Entry 7X74 (electron microscopy, 3.70 A resolution); this record covers chains G and O of the 13 polymer chains in the assembly.

Chain G:
Molecule: Putative metal uptake regulation protein
Source organism: Streptomyces coelicolor A3(2)
UniProt: Q9L2H5 (Q9L2H5_STRCO); numbering as in UniProt (aligned over 1-139)
Chain sequence (159 residues; each row starts with the number of its first residue; numbers below 1 keep their minus sign (Met-19 is residue -19)):
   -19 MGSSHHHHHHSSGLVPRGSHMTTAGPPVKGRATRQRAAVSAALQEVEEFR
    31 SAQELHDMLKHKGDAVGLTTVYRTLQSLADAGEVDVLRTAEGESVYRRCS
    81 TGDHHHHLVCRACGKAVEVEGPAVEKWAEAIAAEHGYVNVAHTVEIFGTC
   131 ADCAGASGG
Disordered / not traced: -19 to 5, 137-139
Differences from the reference sequence: initiating methionine (-19); expression tag (-18 to 0)
From the paper describing this entry:
  - mutagenesis - R11A, D37A/H41A, R53A: decreased binding to the 84-nt DNA strand (chain O)

Chain O:
Molecule: 84-nt DNA strand
Sequence (84 nucleotides; each row starts with the number of its first residue):
     1 CAAGGCACATGACAACGGTGTTCAGTGCCGCGTTGCCCGATACCCCCTAC
    51 CCGTAGTTGACTGGCATCCGGGCGCCGGGTCGCC

Chain G / chain O interface:
Residue-residue contacts (13; chain G residue first):
  Lys9(G) - DA15(O)  salt bridge to the phosphate
  Gln15(G) - DC16(O)  sugar contact
  Gln15(G) - DG17(O)  phosphate contact
  Arg16(G) - DA15(O)  hydrogen bond to the phosphate
  Arg16(G) - DC16(O)  salt bridge to the phosphate
  Gly47(G) - DG17(O)  phosphate contact
  Thr49(G) - DG17(O)  base contact
  Thr49(G) - DG18(O)  base contact
  Thr49(G) - DT19(O)  base contact
  Thr50(G) - DC16(O)  sugar contact
  Thr50(G) - DG17(O)  phosphate contact
  Arg53(G) - DC16(O)  base contact
  Arg53(G) - DG17(O)  base contact
Other interface residues (no listed pair), chain G (8 interface residues in all): Arg14

Summary:
8 residues of chain G and 5 residues of chain O are in contact; the contacts include 1 hydrogen bond and 2
salt bridges. Polar pairs include Arg16(G)-DA15(O), Lys9(G)-DA15(O) and Arg16(G)-DC16(O). From the paper:
R11A, D37A/H41A and R53A of chain G reduce binding to the 84-nt DNA strand (chain O).
Chain G is Putative metal uptake regulation protein (Streptomyces coelicolor A3(2)) and chain O is an 84-nt
DNA strand; the structure, Cryo-EM structure of Streptomyces coelicolor transcription initial complex with two
Zur dimers, was determined by electron microscopy, deposited together with 7VO0, 7VO9, 7VPD, 7VPZ, 7X75 and
7X76.
